Entry 5B04 (X-ray diffraction, 2.99 A resolution); this record covers chains E and H of the 10 polymer chains in the assembly.

== Chain E ==
Name: Probable translation initiation factor eIF-2B subunit gamma
From: Schizosaccharomyces pombe (strain 972 / ATCC 24843)
UniProt: P56288 (EI2BG_SCHPO); residues 1-458 here = UniProt positions 1-458
Amino-acid sequence (458 residues; each row starts with the number of its first residue):
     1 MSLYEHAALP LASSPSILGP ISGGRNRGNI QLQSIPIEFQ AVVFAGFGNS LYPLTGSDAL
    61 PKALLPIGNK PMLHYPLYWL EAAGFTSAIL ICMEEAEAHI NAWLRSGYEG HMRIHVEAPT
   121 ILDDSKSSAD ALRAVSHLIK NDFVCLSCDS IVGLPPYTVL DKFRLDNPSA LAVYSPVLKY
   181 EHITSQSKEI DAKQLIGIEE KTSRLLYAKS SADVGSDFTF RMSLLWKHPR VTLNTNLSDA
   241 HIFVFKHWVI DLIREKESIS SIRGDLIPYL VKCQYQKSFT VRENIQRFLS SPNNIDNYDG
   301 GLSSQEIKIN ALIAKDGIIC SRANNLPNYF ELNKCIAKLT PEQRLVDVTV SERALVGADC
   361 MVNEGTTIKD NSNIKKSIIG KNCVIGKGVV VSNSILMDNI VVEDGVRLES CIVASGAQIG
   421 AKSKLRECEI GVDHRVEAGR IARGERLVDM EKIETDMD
Not modelled in the structure: 1-30, 184-190, 282-310, 451-458
Sequence notes: engineered mutation Tyr-157 (Ile in P56288), Thr-158 (Tyr in P56288), Val-159 (Gly in P56288)
Curated features (UniProtKB/Swiss-Prot):
  - modified residue: Ser-291 (Phosphoserine)

== Chain H ==
Name: Probable translation initiation factor eIF-2B subunit delta
From: Schizosaccharomyces pombe (strain 972 / ATCC 24843)
UniProt: Q09924 (EI2BD_SCHPO); residue numbers follow UniProt; this construct covers 1-467
Amino-acid sequence (467 residues; row label = number of the first residue in the row):
     1 MGFSAEQAKK DGKDQSPVSE SSSVGGTSPA TASSVVSPNE PKLSGKEAKA LKKARKQASR
    61 RAKAEAAAAN NPPGVSEEKK VAIPNKNSNQ QKKASKQNPQ NSPETDANLQ EKKIFEEKQV
   121 SIFSHLDWRR RRTTENIPKD IHPAVIRLGL KLANYKIFGS NQRCIDLLKT FKIVIQDYQT
   181 PYGTTLSRHL TTHINSQIAY LVSTRPLSIS MGNAIRFLKL EISVLDIDLT DDEGKELLLE
   241 KIDSYIRDRI IIAGQVIVQA ATEKIQDGDV ILTYLHSSTV NDVLIHAKNV GKKFRVVVVD
   301 SRPEFEGRVC LKLLTEHGIE CTYVMISALS YIMQEVTKIF LGGHAMLSNG ALYSRAGTSL
   361 ISLLGHESNV PVIACCESYK FTERIQLDSL VYNELAPGDQ LVNMGVDDFE EKPGVLANWK
   421 SVKNLKLLSL KYDVTPPRLI TVCVCEMGLL PSTSVPAIIN EFKQVYA
Not modelled in the structure: 1-113, 463-467
Curated features (UniProtKB/Swiss-Prot):
  - modified residue: Ser-16 (Phosphoserine), Ser-19 (Phosphoserine), Ser-21 (Phosphoserine), Ser-23 (Phosphoserine), Thr-27 (Phosphothreonine), Ser-28 (Phosphoserine), Ser-37 (Phosphoserine)
  - mutagenesis: Asp-248 (D248K: Increases guanyl-nucleotide exchange factor activity on eIF2)

== How chain E and chain H interact ==
Pairs across the interface (28):
  Leu-32(E) with Asp-177(H)
  Ser-34(E) with Asp-177(H), hydrogen bond (backbone-backbone); Tyr-178(H); Gln-179(H); His-193(H)
  Ile-35(E) with Lys-139(H); Asp-140(H); Pro-143(H)
  Pro-36(E) with His-142(H); Pro-143(H); Asp-177(H)
  Glu-38(E) with Arg-147(H), salt bridge
  Phe-39(E) with Arg-147(H)
  Gly-84(E) with Lys-139(H)
  Asp-142(E) with Arg-147(H), salt bridge
  Tyr-157(E) with Thr-133(H); Thr-134(H); Glu-135(H)
  Asp-161(E) with Thr-133(H); Thr-134(H), hydrogen bond; Leu-150(H)
  Arg-164(E) with Thr-134(H), hydrogen bond; Ile-146(H); Arg-147(H); Leu-150(H)
  Leu-165(E) with Leu-150(H); Lys-151(H); Asn-154(H)
Other interface residues (no listed pair), chain E (13 interface residues in all): Gln-33
Other interface residues (no listed pair), chain H (19 interface residues in all): Arg-132, Ile-141, Tyr-155

== In short ==
Chain E and chain H form an interface of 13 and 19 residues respectively; the contacts include 3 hydrogen
bonds and 2 salt bridges. Polar contacts include Glu-38(E)/Arg-147(H), Asp-142(E)/Arg-147(H) and
Asp-161(E)/Thr-134(H). From UniProt: one mutagenesis site on chain H.
Chain E is Probable translation initiation factor eIF-2B subunit gamma and chain H is Probable translation
initiation factor eIF-2B subunit delta, both from Schizosaccharomyces pombe (strain 972 / ATCC 24843); the
structure, Crystal structure of the eukaryotic translation initiation factor 2B from Schizosaccharomyces
pombe, was determined by X-ray diffraction.
